Entry 4A3G (X-ray diffraction, 3.50 A resolution); this record covers chains A and F of the 15 polymer chains in the assembly.

# Chain A
Molecule: DNA-directed RNA polymerase II subunit RPB1
Organism: Saccharomyces cerevisiae
Notes: EC 2.7.7.6
UniProtKB: P04050 (RPB1_YEAST); residue numbers follow UniProt; this construct covers 1-1732
Chain sequence (1732 residues; row label = number of the first residue in the row):
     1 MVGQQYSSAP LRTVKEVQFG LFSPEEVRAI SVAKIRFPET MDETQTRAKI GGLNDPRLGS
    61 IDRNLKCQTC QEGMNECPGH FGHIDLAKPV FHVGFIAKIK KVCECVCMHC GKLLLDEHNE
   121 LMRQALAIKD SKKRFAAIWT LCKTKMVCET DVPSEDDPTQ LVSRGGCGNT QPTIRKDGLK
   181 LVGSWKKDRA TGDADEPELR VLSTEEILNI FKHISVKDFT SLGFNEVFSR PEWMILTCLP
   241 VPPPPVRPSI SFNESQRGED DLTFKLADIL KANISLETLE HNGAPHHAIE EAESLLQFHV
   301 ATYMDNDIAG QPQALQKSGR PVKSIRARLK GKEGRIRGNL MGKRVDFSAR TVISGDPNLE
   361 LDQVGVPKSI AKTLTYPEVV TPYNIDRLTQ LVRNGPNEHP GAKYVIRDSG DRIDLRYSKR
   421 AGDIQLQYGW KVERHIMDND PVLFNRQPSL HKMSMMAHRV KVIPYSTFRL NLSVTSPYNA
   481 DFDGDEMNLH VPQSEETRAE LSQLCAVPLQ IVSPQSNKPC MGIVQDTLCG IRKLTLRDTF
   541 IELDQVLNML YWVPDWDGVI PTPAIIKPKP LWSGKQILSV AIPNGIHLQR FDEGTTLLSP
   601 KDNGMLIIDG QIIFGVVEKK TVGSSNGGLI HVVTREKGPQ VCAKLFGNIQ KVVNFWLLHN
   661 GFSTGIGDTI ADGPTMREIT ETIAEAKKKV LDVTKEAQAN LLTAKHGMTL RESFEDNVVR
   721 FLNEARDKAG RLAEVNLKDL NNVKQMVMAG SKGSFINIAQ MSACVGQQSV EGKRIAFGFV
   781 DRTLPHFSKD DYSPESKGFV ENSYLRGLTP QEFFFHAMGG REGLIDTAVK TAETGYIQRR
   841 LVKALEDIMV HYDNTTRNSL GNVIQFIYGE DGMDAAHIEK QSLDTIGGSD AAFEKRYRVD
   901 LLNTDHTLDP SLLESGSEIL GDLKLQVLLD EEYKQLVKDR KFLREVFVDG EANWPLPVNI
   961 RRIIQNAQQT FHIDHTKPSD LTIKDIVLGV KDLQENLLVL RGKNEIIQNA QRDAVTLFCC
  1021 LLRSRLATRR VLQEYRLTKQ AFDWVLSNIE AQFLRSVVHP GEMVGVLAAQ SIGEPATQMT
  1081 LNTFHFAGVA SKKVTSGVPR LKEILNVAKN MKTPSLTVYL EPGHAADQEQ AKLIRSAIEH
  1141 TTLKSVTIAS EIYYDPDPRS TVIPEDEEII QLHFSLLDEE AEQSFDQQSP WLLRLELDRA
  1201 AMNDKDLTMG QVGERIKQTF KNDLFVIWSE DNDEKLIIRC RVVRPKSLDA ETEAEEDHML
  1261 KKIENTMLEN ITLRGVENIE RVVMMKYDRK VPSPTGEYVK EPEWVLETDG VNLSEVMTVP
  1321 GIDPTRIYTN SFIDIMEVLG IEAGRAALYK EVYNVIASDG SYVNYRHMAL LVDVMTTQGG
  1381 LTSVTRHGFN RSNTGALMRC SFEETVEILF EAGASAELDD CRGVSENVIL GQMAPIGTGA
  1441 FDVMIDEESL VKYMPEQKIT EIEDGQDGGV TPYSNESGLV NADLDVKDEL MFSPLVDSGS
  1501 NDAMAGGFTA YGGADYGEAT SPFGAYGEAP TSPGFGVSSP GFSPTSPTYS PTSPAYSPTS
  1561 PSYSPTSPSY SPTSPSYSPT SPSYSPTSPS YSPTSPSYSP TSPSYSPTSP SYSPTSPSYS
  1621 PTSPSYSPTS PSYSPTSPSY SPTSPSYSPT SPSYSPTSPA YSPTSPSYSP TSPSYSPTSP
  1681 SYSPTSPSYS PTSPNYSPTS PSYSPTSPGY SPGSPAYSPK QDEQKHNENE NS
Disordered / not traced: 1-2, 1081-1091, 1177-1186, 1244-1253, 1456-1732
Metal / ion sites: Zn2+ site 1: Cys67, Cys70, Cys77, His80; Zn2+ site 2: Cys107, Cys110, Cys148, Cys167; Mg2+: Asp481, Asp483, Asp485 (shared with 1 residue of chain P)
Curated features (UniProtKB/Swiss-Prot):
  - region: Pro248 to Asp260 (Lid loop), Asn306 to Lys323 (Rudder loop), Pro810 to Glu822 (Bridging helix)
  - binding site (Zn(2+)): Cys67, Cys70, Cys77, His80, Cys107, Cys110, Cys148, Cys167
  - binding site (Mg(2+)): Asp481, Asp483, Asp485
  - modified residue: Thr1471 (Phosphothreonine)
  - cross-link (Glycyl lysine isopeptide (Lys-Gly)): Lys695 (interchain with G-Cter in ubiquitin), Lys1246 (interchain with G-Cter in ubiquitin), Lys1350 (interchain with G-Cter in ubiquitin)
  - natural variant: Ser1653 to Pro1659 (deletion: In strain: A364A)
  - mutagenesis: Lys1246 (K1246R: Impairs ubiquitination during transcription stress)
What the authors report for this chain:
  - mutagenesis - Q1078N, Q1078S: abolished growth (citing earlier work)

# Chain F
Molecule: DNA-directed RNA polymerases I, II, and III subunit rpabc 2
Organism: Saccharomyces cerevisiae
UniProtKB: P20435 (RPAB2_YEAST); numbering as in UniProt (aligned over 1-155)
Chain sequence (155 residues; numbered 1 to 155; the number before each row is that of its first residue):
     1 MSDYEEAFND GNENFEDFDV EHFSDEETYE EKPQFKDGET TDANGKTIVT GGNGPEDFQQ
    61 HEQIRRKTLK EKAIPKDQRA TTPYMTKYER ARILGTRALQ ISMNAPVFVD LEGETDPLRI
   121 AMKELAEKKI PLVIRRYLPD GSFEDWSVEE LIVDL
Disordered / not traced: 1-71
Curated features (UniProtKB/Swiss-Prot):
  - region: Leu111 to Leu132 (Leucine-zipper)
  - modified residue: Ser24 (Phosphoserine)

# How chain A and chain F interact
Pairs across the interface - 79 pairs, chain A then chain F:
  Val379(A) - Ser102(F)
  Val380(A) - Asn104(F)
  Thr381(A) - Ser102(F)
  Thr381(A) - Asn104(F)  hydrogen bond
  Pro382(A) - Asn104(F)
  Tyr383(A) - Ile101(F)  hydrophobic
  Tyr383(A) - Val107(F)
  Tyr383(A) - Thr115(F)
  Gly429(A) - Asn104(F)
  Ser494(A) - Leu99(F)
  Glu495(A) - Ala98(F)
  Glu495(A) - Leu99(F)
  Glu495(A) - Asp116(F)
  Glu495(A) - Pro117(F)
  Glu496(A) - Gly95(F)
  Glu496(A) - Leu99(F)
  Ala499(A) - Gly95(F)
  Gln503(A) - Arg90(F)  hydrogen bond
  Gln503(A) - Ala91(F)
  Gln503(A) - Leu118(F)
  Leu504(A) - Lys87(F)
  Leu504(A) - Tyr88(F)  hydrophobic
  Leu504(A) - Ala91(F)  hydrophobic
  His851(A) - Pro139(F)
  Tyr852(A) - Thr81(F)
  Tyr852(A) - Thr86(F)
  Tyr852(A) - Glu89(F)  hydrogen bond
  Tyr852(A) - Arg136(F)
  Tyr852(A) - Tyr137(F)
  Tyr852(A) - Leu138(F)  hydrophobic
  Asp853(A) - Leu138(F)
  Asp853(A) - Pro139(F)
  Arg857(A) - Pro139(F)
  Asp874(A) - Lys87(F)  salt bridge
  Arg1001(A) - Ala80(F)
  Arg1001(A) - Thr81(F)
  Arg1001(A) - Thr82(F)
  Arg1001(A) - Pro83(F)
  Leu1054(A) - Tyr84(F)
  Arg1055(A) - Asp154(F)  salt bridge
  His1059(A) - Thr86(F)
  His1059(A) - Lys87(F)  hydrogen bond (side chain-backbone)
  Pro1060(A) - Thr86(F)
  Glu1062(A) - Lys87(F)  salt bridge
  Glu1062(A) - Tyr88(F)  hydrogen bond
  Gly1437(A) - Tyr88(F)
  Thr1438(A) - Tyr88(F)
  Thr1438(A) - Arg92(F)
  Phe1441(A) - Tyr88(F)
  Phe1441(A) - Glu89(F)
  Phe1441(A) - Arg92(F)  hydrogen bond (backbone-side chain)
  Phe1441(A) - Ile134(F)  hydrophobic
  Phe1441(A) - Arg135(F)
  Asp1442(A) - Val133(F)
  Asp1442(A) - Ile134(F)
  Asp1442(A) - Arg135(F)  hydrogen bond (backbone-backbone)
  Asp1442(A) - Tyr137(F)  hydrogen bond
  Val1443(A) - Arg92(F)
  Val1443(A) - Leu132(F)  hydrophobic
  Val1443(A) - Val133(F)
  Met1444(A) - Pro131(F)
  Met1444(A) - Leu132(F)
  Met1444(A) - Val133(F)  hydrogen bond (backbone-backbone)
  Met1444(A) - Arg135(F)
  Met1444(A) - Asp145(F)
  Ile1445(A) - Pro131(F)
  Ile1445(A) - Leu132(F)  hydrophobic
  Asp1446(A) - Pro131(F)  hydrogen bond (backbone-backbone)
  Asp1446(A) - Val133(F)
  Ser1449(A) - Pro131(F)
  Leu1450(A) - Phe108(F)  hydrophobic
  Leu1450(A) - Pro131(F)  hydrophobic
  Lys1452(A) - Glu149(F)  salt bridge
  Tyr1453(A) - Phe108(F)
  Tyr1453(A) - Lys128(F)
  Tyr1453(A) - Lys129(F)
  Tyr1453(A) - Ile130(F)
  Tyr1453(A) - Pro131(F)
  Tyr1453(A) - Glu149(F)  hydrogen bond
Interface residues without a listed pair, chain A (43 interface residues in all): Tyr428, Ser502, Gly1002, Ala1051, Gly1061, Arg1422, Met1433, Ala1440
Interface residues without a listed pair, chain F (45 interface residues in all): Leu94, Thr96, Ala105, Leu111, Ile120, Leu155

# Summary
43 residues of chain A and 45 residues of chain F are in contact; the contacts include 11 hydrogen bonds and 4
salt bridges. Polar pairs include Asp874(A)-Lys87(F), Arg1055(A)-Asp154(F) and Glu1062(A)-Lys87(F). The paper
reports that Q1078N and Q1078S of chain A abolish growth.
Chain A is DNA-directed RNA polymerase II subunit RPB1 and chain F is DNA-directed RNA polymerases I, II, and
III subunit rpabc 2, both from Saccharomyces cerevisiae; the structure, RNA Polymerase II initial transcribing
complex with a 2nt DNA-RNA hybrid, was determined by X-ray diffraction together with 4A3B, 4A3C, 4A3D, 4A3E,
4A3F, 4A3I and 4 further entries from the same study.
